PDB entry 9E6L | electron microscopy, 3.30 A resolution | chains X and F of the 12 polymer chains in the assembly

[Chain X]
Molecule: 18-nt DNA strand
Sequence (18 nucleotides; each row starts with the number of its first residue):
     1 TTTTTTTTTT TTTTTTTT

[Chain F]
Protein: DNA repair protein RAD51
Organism: Saccharomyces cerevisiae
UniProt: P25454 (RAD51_YEAST); numbering as in UniProt (aligned over 80-400)
Amino-acid sequence (321 residues; each row starts with the number of its first residue):
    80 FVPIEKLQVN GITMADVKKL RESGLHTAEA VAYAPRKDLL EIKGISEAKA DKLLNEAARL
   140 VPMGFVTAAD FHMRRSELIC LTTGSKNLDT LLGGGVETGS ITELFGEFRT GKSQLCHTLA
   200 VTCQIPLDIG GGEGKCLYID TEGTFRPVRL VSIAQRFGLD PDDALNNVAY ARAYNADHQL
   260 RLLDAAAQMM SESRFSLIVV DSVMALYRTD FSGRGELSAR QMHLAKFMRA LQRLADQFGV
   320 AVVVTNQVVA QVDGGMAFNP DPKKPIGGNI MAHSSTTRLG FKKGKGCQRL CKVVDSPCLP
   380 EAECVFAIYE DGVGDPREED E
Metal / ion sites: Mg2+ site 1: Ser-192 (together with ATP); Mg2+ site 2: Asp-374 (together with ATP)
Residues lining bound ligands:
  - ATP (adenosine-5'-triphosphate), molecule 1: Glu-186, Phe-187, Arg-188, Thr-189, Gly-190, Lys-191, Ser-192, Gln-193, Glu-221, Arg-228, Arg-368, Ile-387, Tyr-388, Glu-389
  - ATP, molecule 2: His-352, Val-373, Asp-374, Ser-375, Pro-376, Cys-377, Leu-378, Pro-379, Glu-380
What the authors report for this chain:
  - mutagenesis - D239A, D239A/D241A, D239A/D242A, D241A, D241A/D242A, D242A: unchanged growth in response to MMS
  - mutagenesis - D239A/D241A/D242A: abolished growth
  - mutagenesis - D239A/D241A/D242A: unchanged catalytic activity
  - mutagenesis - D239A/D241A/D242A (500 mM NaCl): decreased stability
  - specificity-determining residues: Glu-108, Arg-138, Pro-141, Asp-149, Glu-156, Gly-178, Gln-267, Glu-271, Gly-318 (proposed by the authors, not directly observed)

[Interface between chain X and chain F]
Residue-residue contacts - 16 pairs, chain X then chain F:
  DT14(X) / Ser-297(F)  base contact
  DT15(X) / Gln-300(F)  phosphate contact
  DT16(X) / Arg-293(F)  base contact
  DT16(X) / Leu-296(F)  sugar contact
  DT16(X) / Arg-299(F)  phosphate contact
  DT16(X) / Gln-300(F)  phosphate contact
  DT16(X) / Gly-347(F)  phosphate contact
  DT16(X) / Asn-348(F)  hydrogen bond to the phosphate
  DT16(X) / Ile-349(F)  phosphate contact
  DT17(X) / Arg-299(F)  salt bridge to the phosphate
  DT17(X) / Gly-346(F)  hydrogen bond to the phosphate
  DT18(X) / Arg-287(F)  salt bridge to the phosphate
  DT18(X) / Val-328(F)  sugar contact
  DT18(X) / Ala-329(F)  sugar contact
  DT18(X) / Val-331(F)  base contact
  DT18(X) / Lys-343(F)  base contact
Also at the interface, not in a pair above, chain F (17 interface residues in all): Met-283, Gln-330, Ile-345

[Summary]
5 residues of chain X face 17 of chain F across their interface; the contacts include 2 hydrogen bonds and 2
salt bridges. Polar contacts include DT16(X)/Asn-348(F), DT17(X)/Gly-346(F) and DT17(X)/Arg-299(F). From the
paper: D239A/D241A/D242A of chain F abolish growth; specificity determinants Glu-108(F), Arg-138(F) and
Pro-141(F) among others; 7 substitutions were tested in all.
Here chain X is an 18-nt DNA strand and chain F is DNA repair protein RAD51 (Saccharomyces cerevisiae). Entry
9E6L (Cryo-EM structure of yeast Rad51 nucleoprotein filament bound to Rad54peptide) was determined by
electron microscopy, deposited together with 9E6N.
